7AO3 - chains A and B; structure by X-ray diffraction, 1.45 A resolution.

# Chain A (and B)
Protein: Cyclooctat-9-en-7-ol synthase
From: Streptomyces melanosporofaciens
Notes: EC 4.2.3.146; chain B of this document is another copy of the same molecule, construct and numbering; everything in this record applies to it too
Reference sequence: C9K1X5 (COTB2_STRMJ); residues 1-307 here = UniProt positions 1-307
Amino-acid sequence (318 residues; each row starts with the number of its first residue):
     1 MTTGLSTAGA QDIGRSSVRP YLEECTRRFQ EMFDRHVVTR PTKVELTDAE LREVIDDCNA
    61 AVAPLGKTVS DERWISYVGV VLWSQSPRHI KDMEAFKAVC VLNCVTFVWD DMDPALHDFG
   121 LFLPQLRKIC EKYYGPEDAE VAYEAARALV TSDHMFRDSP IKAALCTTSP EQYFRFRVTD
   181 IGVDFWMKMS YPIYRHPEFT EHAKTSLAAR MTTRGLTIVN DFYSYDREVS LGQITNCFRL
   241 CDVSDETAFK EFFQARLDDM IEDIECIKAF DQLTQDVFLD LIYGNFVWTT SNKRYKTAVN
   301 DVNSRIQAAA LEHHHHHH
Not modelled in the structure: 1-14, 318 (chain B: 1-15, 308-318)
Construct notes: engineered mutation Leu149 (Phe in C9K1X5); expression tag (308-318)
UniProt features mapped onto this chain:
  - motif: Asp110 to Asp113 (DDXXD motif), Asn220 to Glu228 (NSE/DTE motif)
  - binding site (Mg(2+)): Asp110, Asn220, Ser224, Glu228
  - mutagenesis: Phe107 (F107A/G: Produces R-cembrene-A), Asp110 (D110E: No change in product (cyclooctat-9-en-7-ol)), Asp111 (D111E: Abolishes activity, no product), Asp113 (D113E: No change in product (cyclooctat-9-en-7-ol)), Trp288 (W288G: Produces 3,7,18-dolabellatriene)

# Interface between chain A and chain B
Contacting residue pairs - 59 pairs, chain A then chain B:
  Glu144(A) with Lys204(B)
  Arg147(A) with Glu201(B), salt bridge; Lys204(B)
  Thr151(A) with Glu201(B)
  Met155(A) with His202(B)
  Phe156(A) with His202(B); Leu207(B), hydrophobic
  Ile161(A) with Ala269(B); Phe270(B), hydrophobic
  Ala164(A) with Ala269(B), hydrophobic
  Leu165(A) with Met211(B), hydrophobic
  Thr168(A) with Glu262(B); Cys266(B)
  Ser169(A) with Glu262(B), hydrogen bond
  Glu171(A) with Glu171(B); Arg214(B), salt bridge
  Gln172(A) with Met211(B); Arg214(B); Glu262(B), hydrogen bond; Asp263(B), hydrogen bond; Cys266(B)
  Arg175(A) with Arg210(B), hydrogen bond (backbone-side chain); Met211(B); Arg214(B); Asp263(B), salt bridge
  Val178(A) with Arg210(B)
  Thr179(A) with Thr205(B), hydrogen bond (side chain-backbone); Arg210(B), hydrogen bond
  Glu201(A) with Arg147(B), salt bridge; Thr151(B); Met155(B)
  His202(A) with Met155(B); Phe156(B); Ile161(B)
  Lys204(A) with Glu144(B); Arg147(B)
  Thr205(A) with Thr179(B), hydrogen bond (backbone-side chain)
  Leu207(A) with Phe156(B), hydrophobic
  Arg210(A) with Arg175(B), hydrogen bond (side chain-backbone); Val178(B); Thr179(B), hydrogen bond
  Met211(A) with Leu165(B), hydrophobic; Gln172(B); Arg175(B), hydrogen bond
  Arg214(A) with Glu171(B), salt bridge; Gln172(B); Arg175(B)
  Glu262(A) with Thr168(B); Ser169(B), hydrogen bond; Gln172(B), hydrogen bond
  Asp263(A) with Gln172(B), hydrogen bond; Arg175(B), salt bridge
  Cys266(A) with Leu165(B), hydrophobic; Thr168(B); Gln172(B)
  Ala269(A) with Pro160(B); Ile161(B); Ala164(B), hydrophobic
  Phe270(A) with Ile161(B), hydrophobic
Interface residues without a listed pair, chain A (31 interface residues in all): Ala148, Pro160, Phe176
Interface residues without a listed pair, chain B (33 interface residues in all): Ala148, Phe176, Glu198, Asp259

# Summary
31 residues of chain A and 33 residues of chain B are in contact, with 13 hydrogen bonds and 6 salt bridges.
Polar pairs include Arg147(A)-Glu201(B), Glu171(A)-Arg214(B) and Arg175(A)-Asp263(B). Curated annotation
(UniProt) lists 4 Mg2+-binding residues and 5 mutagenesis sites on chain A.
Chain A and chain B are both Cyclooctat-9-en-7-ol synthase (Streptomyces melanosporofaciens); the structure,
Crystal structure of CotB2 variant F149L in complex with alendronate, was determined by X-ray diffraction,
deposited together with 7AO0, 7AO1, 7AO2, 7AO4 and 7AO5.
